5IGL - chain A; structure by X-ray diffraction, 2.10 A resolution.

# Chain A
Molecule: Transcription initiation factor TFIID subunit 1-like
Organism: Homo sapiens
UniProt: Q8IZX4 (TAF1L_HUMAN); residue numbers follow UniProt; this construct covers 1523-1654
Amino-acid sequence (155 residues; numbered 1500 to 1654; the number before each row is that of its first residue):
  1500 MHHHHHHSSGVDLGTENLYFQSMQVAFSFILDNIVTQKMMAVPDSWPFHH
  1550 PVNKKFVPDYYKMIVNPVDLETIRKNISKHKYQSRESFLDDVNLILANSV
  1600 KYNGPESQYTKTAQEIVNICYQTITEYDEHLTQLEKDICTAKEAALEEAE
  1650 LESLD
Not modelled in the structure: 1500-1511, 1651-1654
Disulfides: Cys1638 forms a disulfide with the same residue of a neighbouring copy of this chain
Differences from the reference sequence: initiating methionine (1500); expression tag (1501-1522)
Small-molecule neighbours: Bromosporine (BMF): Pro1546, Phe1547, His1549, Pro1550, Val1551, Asn1552, Phe1555, Val1556, Tyr1559, Tyr1601, Asn1602, Tyr1608
What the authors report for this chain:
  - binding site for Bromosporine: Asn1602

# Summary
Ligands of chain A: Bromosporine. From the paper: a binding site for Bromosporine at Asn1602.
Chain A is Transcription initiation factor TFIID subunit 1-like (Homo sapiens); the structure, Crystal
structure of the second bromodomain of human TAF1L in complex with bromosporine (BSP), was determined by X-ray
diffraction together with 5IGK and 5IGM from the same study.
